PDB entry 6OGM | X-ray diffraction, 1.86 A resolution | chains D and E of the 6 polymer chains in the assembly

Chain D:
Name: 4-oxalocrotonate tautomerase
Source organism: Burkholderia lata (strain ATCC 17760 / DSM 23089 / LMG 22485 / NCIMB 9086 / R18194 / 383)
Notes: fragment: Subunit alpha
Reference sequence: Q392K7 (Q392K7_BURL3); residues 1-65 here correspond to UniProt positions 2-66 (UniProt number = residue number + 1)
Sequence (65 residues; each row starts with the number of its first residue):
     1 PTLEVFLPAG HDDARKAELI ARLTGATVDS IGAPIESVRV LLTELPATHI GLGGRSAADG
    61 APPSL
Disordered / not traced: 62-65
What the authors report for this chain:
  - catalytic residues: Pro-1
  - mutagenesis - P1A, R39A: decreased catalytic activity

Chain E:
Name: 4-oxalocrotonate tautomerase
Source organism: Burkholderia lata (strain ATCC 17760 / DSM 23089 / LMG 22485 / NCIMB 9086 / R18194 / 383)
Notes: fragment: Subunit beta
Reference sequence: Q392K7 (Q392K7_BURL3); residues 66-127 here correspond to UniProt positions 67-128 (UniProt number = residue number + 1)
Sequence (64 residues; row label = number of the first residue in the row):
    64 XMPVIVAILI AGRTDEQKRA LIAALSETSA SVLDAPLQAT RVMIKDIPNT DFGIGGQTAR
   124 ALGR
Differences from the reference sequence: modified residue (64); initiating methionine (65)
Modified positions: FMT (formic acid) at position 64
What the authors report for this chain:
  - mutagenesis - R76A (746-fold), R127A (98-fold): decreased catalytic activity
  - mutagenesis - R104A: unchanged catalytic activity

How chain D and chain E interact:
Residue-residue contacts (5):
  Thr-2(D) / Met-106(E)
  Arg-39(D) / FMT_64(E)
  Arg-39(D) / Ala-102(E)  hydrogen bond (side chain-backbone)
  Arg-39(D) / Arg-104(E)
  Leu-41(D) / Met-65(E)  hydrophobic
Other interface residues (no listed pair), chain D (4 interface residues in all): Glu-36
Other interface residues (no listed pair), chain E (6 interface residues in all): Val-67

In short:
Chain D and chain E form an interface of 4 and 6 residues respectively, with 1 hydrogen bond. The
hydrogen-bonded pair is Arg-39(D)/Ala-102(E). The paper reports the catalytic residue Pro-1(D); P1A and R39A
of chain D reduce catalytic activity; 5 substitutions were tested in all.
Chain D is 4-oxalocrotonate tautomerase and chain E is 4-oxalocrotonate tautomerase, both from Burkholderia
lata (strain ATCC 17760 / DSM 23089 / LMG 22485 / NCIMB 9086 / R18194 / 383); the structure, Crystal structure
of apo unFused 4-OT, was determined by X-ray diffraction.
